Entry 5XI5 (X-ray diffraction, 2.81 A resolution); this record covers chains B and C of the 6 polymer chains in the assembly.

Chain B:
Name: Tubulin beta chain
Source organism: Sus barbatus
UniProt: A0A0R4I995 (A0A0R4I995_SUSBA); residues 1-445 here = UniProt positions 1-445
Chain sequence (445 residues; numbered 1 to 445; the number before each row is that of its first residue):
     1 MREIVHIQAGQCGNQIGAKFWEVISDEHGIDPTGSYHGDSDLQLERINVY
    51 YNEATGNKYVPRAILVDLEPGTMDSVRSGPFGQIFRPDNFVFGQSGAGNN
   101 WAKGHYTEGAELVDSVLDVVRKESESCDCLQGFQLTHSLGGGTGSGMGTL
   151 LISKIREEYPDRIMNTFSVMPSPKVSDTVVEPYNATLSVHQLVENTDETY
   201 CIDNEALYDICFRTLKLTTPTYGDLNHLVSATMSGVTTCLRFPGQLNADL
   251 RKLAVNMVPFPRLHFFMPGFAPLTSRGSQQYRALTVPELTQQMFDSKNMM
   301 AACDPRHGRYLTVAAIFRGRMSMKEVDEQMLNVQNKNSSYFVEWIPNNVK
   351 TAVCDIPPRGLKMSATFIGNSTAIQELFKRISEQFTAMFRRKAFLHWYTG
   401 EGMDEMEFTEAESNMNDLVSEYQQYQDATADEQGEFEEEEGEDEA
Unresolved in the structure: 276-279, 429-445
Ion coordination: Mg2+: Gln-11 (together with GDP); Ca2+ near Glu-111 (its only coordinating residue here)
Ligand contacts:
  - GDP (guanosine-5'-diphosphate): Ala-9, Gly-10, Gln-11, Cys-12, Gln-15, Ile-16, Asp-67, Asn-99, Ser-138, Gly-140, Gly-141, Gly-142, Thr-143, Gly-144, Ser-145, Val-169, Pro-171, Val-175, Asp-177, Glu-181, Asn-204, Leu-207, Tyr-222, Leu-225, Asn-226
  - Plinabulin (PN6; (3Z,6Z)-3-benzylidene-6-[(5-tert-butyl-1H-imidazol-4-yl)methylidene]piperazine-2,5-dione): Tyr-50, Gln-134, Asn-165, Phe-167, Glu-198, Tyr-200, Val-236, Thr-237, Cys-239, Leu-240, Leu-250, Leu-253, Met-257, Ala-314, Ala-315, Ile-316, Lys-350, Thr-351, Ala-352, Ile-368

Chain C:
Name: Tubulin alpha chain
Source organism: Sus barbatus
UniProt: A0A0R4I993 (A0A0R4I993_SUSBA); residue numbers follow UniProt; this construct covers 1-450
Chain sequence (450 residues; each row starts with the number of its first residue):
     1 MRECISIHVGQAGVQIGNACWELYCLEHGIQPDGQMPSDKTIGGGDDSFN
    51 TFFSETGAGKHVPRAVFVDLEPTVIDEVRTGTYRQLFHPEQLITGKEDAA
   101 NNYARGHYTIGKEIIDLVLDRIRKLADQCTGLQGFLVFHSFGGGTGSGFT
   151 SLLMERLSVDYGKKSKLEFSIYPAPQVSTAVVEPYNSILTTHTTLEHSDC
   201 AFMVDNEAIYDICRRNLDIERPTYTNLNRLISQIVSSITASLRFDGALNV
   251 DLTEFQTNLVPYPRIHFPLATYAPVISAEKAYHEQLSVAEITNACFEPAN
   301 QMVKCDPRHGKYMACCLLYRGDVVPKDVNAAIATIKTKRSIQFVDWCPTG
   351 FKVGINYQPPTVVPGGDLAKVQRAVCMLSNTTAIAEAWARLDHKFDLMYA
   401 KRAFVHWYVGEGMEEGEFSEAREDMAALEKDYEEVGVDSVEGEGEEEGEE
Unresolved in the structure: 441-450
Ion coordination: Ca2+: Asp-39, Thr-41, Gly-44, Glu-55
Ligand contacts: GTP (guanosine-5'-triphosphate): Gly-10, Gln-11, Ala-12, Gln-15, Ile-16, Asp-69, Asp-98, Ala-99, Ala-100, Asn-101, Ser-140, Gly-142, Gly-143, Gly-144, Thr-145, Gly-146, Ile-171, Pro-173, Val-177, Ser-178, Glu-183, Asn-206, Tyr-224, Leu-227, Asn-228, Ile-231

How chain B and chain C interact:
Pairs across the interface - 37 pairs, chain B then chain C:
  Gln-94(B) / Met-1(C)
  Ser-95(B) / Arg-2(C)
  Asn-99(B) / Glu-254(C)
  Asp-177(B) / Glu-254(C)
  Asp-177(B) / Lys-352(C)  hydrogen bond (backbone-side chain)
  Thr-178(B) / Glu-254(C)
  Thr-178(B) / Asn-258(C)
  Val-179(B) / Asn-258(C)
  Val-179(B) / Pro-348(C)  hydrophobic
  Thr-219(B) / Pro-325(C)
  Thr-219(B) / Lys-326(C)
  Ala-387(B) / Trp-346(C)
  Met-388(B) / Trp-346(C)
  Arg-390(B) / Asp-345(C)  salt bridge
  Arg-390(B) / Trp-346(C)
  Arg-390(B) / Ser-439(C)  hydrogen bond
  Arg-391(B) / Tyr-262(C)  hydrogen bond (backbone-side chain)
  Arg-391(B) / Asp-345(C)  salt bridge
  Arg-391(B) / Trp-346(C)
  Arg-391(B) / Glu-434(C)  hydrogen bond (side chain-backbone)
  Arg-391(B) / Val-435(C)
  Arg-391(B) / Val-437(C)  hydrogen bond (side chain-backbone)
  Arg-391(B) / Asp-438(C)
  Arg-391(B) / Ser-439(C)  hydrogen bond
  Lys-392(B) / Tyr-262(C)
  Ala-393(B) / Tyr-262(C)
  Ala-393(B) / Trp-346(C)  hydrophobic
  Phe-394(B) / Thr-257(C)
  Phe-394(B) / Asn-258(C)
  Phe-394(B) / Val-260(C)
  Phe-394(B) / Pro-261(C)  hydrogen bond (backbone-backbone)
  His-396(B) / Val-260(C)  hydrogen bond (side chain-backbone)
  His-396(B) / Pro-261(C)
  His-396(B) / Pro-263(C)
  Trp-397(B) / Gln-256(C)
  Trp-397(B) / Thr-257(C)  hydrogen bond (side chain-backbone)
  Trp-397(B) / Val-260(C)
Also at the interface, not in a pair above, chain B (19 interface residues in all): Gly-98, Val-180, Thr-218
Also at the interface, not in a pair above, chain C (23 interface residues in all): Asn-329, Cys-347

Summary:
19 residues of chain B and 23 residues of chain C are in contact, with 9 hydrogen bonds and 2 salt bridges.
Polar contacts include Arg-390(B)/Asp-345(C), Arg-391(B)/Asp-345(C) and Asp-177(B)/Lys-352(C). Ligands of
chain B: GDP and Plinabulin. Bound to chain C: GTP.
Here chain B is Tubulin beta chain and chain C is Tubulin alpha chain, both from Sus barbatus. Entry 5XI5
(Crystal structure of T2R-TTL-PO5 complex) was determined by X-ray diffraction.
